PDB entry 5HNW | electron microscopy, 6.60 A resolution (low resolution: residue-level contacts below are approximate; hydrogen-bond / salt-bridge calls are withheld) | chains B and K of the 3 polymer chains in the assembly

[Chain B]
Molecule: Tubulin beta-2B chain
From: Bos taurus
Reference sequence: Q6B856 (TBB2B_BOVIN); the author numbering skips numbers that UniProt does not, so the offset changes along the chain: 2-44 = UniProt 2-44; 47-360 = UniProt 45-358; 369-455 = UniProt 359-445
Sequence (444 residues; each row starts with the number of its first residue; note: 10 numbers in that range are skipped by the numbering (no residue carries them; nothing is unmodelled there)):
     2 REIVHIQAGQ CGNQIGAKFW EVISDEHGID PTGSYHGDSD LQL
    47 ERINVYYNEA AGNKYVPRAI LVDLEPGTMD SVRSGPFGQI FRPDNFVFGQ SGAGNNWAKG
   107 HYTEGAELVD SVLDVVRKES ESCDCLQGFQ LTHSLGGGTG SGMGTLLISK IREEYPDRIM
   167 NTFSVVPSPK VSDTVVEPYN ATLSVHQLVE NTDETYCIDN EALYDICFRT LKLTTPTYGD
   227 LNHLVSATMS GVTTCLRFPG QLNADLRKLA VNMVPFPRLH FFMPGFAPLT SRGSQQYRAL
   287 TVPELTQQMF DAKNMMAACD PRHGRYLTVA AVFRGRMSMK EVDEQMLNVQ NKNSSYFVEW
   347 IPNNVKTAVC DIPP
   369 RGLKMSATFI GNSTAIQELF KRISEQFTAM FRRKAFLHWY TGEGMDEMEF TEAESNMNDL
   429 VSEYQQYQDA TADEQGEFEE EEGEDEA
Not modelled in the structure: 438-455
Construct notes: conflict Ala57 (Thr55 in Q6B856), Val172 (Met170 in Q6B856), Ala298 (Ser296 in Q6B856), Val318 (Ile316 in Q6B856)
Ligand contacts:
  - GDP (guanosine-5'-diphosphate): Gly10, Gln11, Cys12, Gln15, Ile16, Ala99, Asn101, Ser140, Gly142, Gly143, Gly144, Thr145, Gly146, Val171, Asp179, Thr180, Glu183, Asn206, Tyr224, Leu227, Asn228
  - GTP (guanosine-5'-triphosphate): Gln247, Leu248, Lys254
  - taxol (TA1): Glu22, Val23, Asp26, Glu27, Leu217, Asp226, His229, Leu230, Ala233, Ser236, Gly237, Phe272, Pro274, Leu275, Thr276, Ser277, Arg278, Pro360, Arg369, Gly370, Leu371
Curated features (UniProtKB/Swiss-Prot):
  - binding site (GTP): Gln11, Glu71, Ser140, Gly144, Thr145, Gly146, Asn206, Asn228
  - binding site (Mg(2+)): Glu71
  - modified residue: Ser40 (Phosphoserine), Lys60 (N6-acetyllysine), Ser174 (Phosphoserine), Thr287 (Phosphothreonine), Thr292 (Phosphothreonine), Arg320 (Omega-N-methylarginine), Glu448 (5-glutamyl polyglutamate)
  - cross-link (Glycyl lysine isopeptide (Lys-Gly)): Lys60 (interchain with G-Cter in ubiquitin), Lys326 (interchain with G-Cter in ubiquitin)

[Chain K]
Molecule: Protein claret segregational, KINESIN HEAVY CHAIN ISOFORM 5C
From: Drosophila melanogaster
Reference sequence: P20480 (NCD_DROME); the construct has insertions or renumbered stretches relative to UniProt, so the offset changes along the chain: 1-24 = UniProt 325-348; 335-371 = UniProt 664-700
Sequence (371 residues; row label = number of the first residue in the row):
     1 KEQLFQSNME RKELHNTVMD LRGNIKVMCR FRPLNEAEIL RGDKFIPKFK GEETVVIQGK
    61 PYVFDRVLPP NTTQEQVYNA CAKQIVKDVL EGYNGTIFAY GQTSSGKTHT MEGKLHDPQL
   121 MGIIPRIAHD IFDHIYSMDE NLEFAIKVSY FEIYLDKIRD LLDVSKTNLA VHEDKNRVPY
   181 VKGCTERFVS SPEEVMDVID EGKSNRHVAV TNMNEHSSRS HSIFLINIKQ ENVETEKKLS
   241 GKLYLVDLAG SEKVSKTGAE GAVLDEAKNI NKSLSALGNV ISALAEGTTH VPYRDSKMTR
   301 ILQDSLGGNC RTTIVICCSP SVFNEAETKS TLMFAASVNS CKMTKAKRNR YLNNSVANSS
   361 TQSNNSGSFD K
Not modelled in the structure: 1-13, 343-371
Covalently attached groups: covalent link Leu21-Gly23; covalent link Tyr100-Glu327; covalent link Glu252-Leu264; covalent link Ile316-Thr331
Bound ions: Mg2+: Thr108 (together with AMP-PNP)
Ligand contacts: AMP-PNP (ANP; phosphoaminophosphonic acid-adenylate ester): Arg30, Arg32, Pro33, Gly101, Gln102, Thr103, Ser104, Ser105, Gly106, Lys107, Thr108, His109, Asn214, His216, Ser217, Ser218
Curated features (UniProtKB/Swiss-Prot):
  - region: Ala335 to Asn339 (Required for minus-end directionality)

[Chain B / chain K interface]
Pairs across the interface (16; chain B residue first):
  Glu159(B) with Lys157(K)
  Glu196(B) with Arg294(K)
  Arg264(B) with Asp295(K)
  Met416(B) with His172(K); Glu173(K)
  Thr419(B) with Glu173(K); Arg177(K)
  Glu420(B) with Glu173(K); Arg294(K)
  Ser423(B) with Glu173(K); Arg177(K)
  Asn424(B) with Arg294(K)
  Asp427(B) with Tyr293(K)
  Gln434(B) with Thr289(K); His290(K); Val291(K)
Other interface residues (no listed pair), chain B (13 interface residues in all): His192, Pro263, Tyr435
Other interface residues (no listed pair), chain K (11 interface residues in all): Val171

[In short]
13 residues of chain B and 11 residues of chain K are in contact. Chain B binds GTP, GDP and taxol. Bound to
chain K: AMP-PNP. UniProt lists 8 GTP-binding residues and Mg2+-binding residue Glu71(B) on chain B.
Chain B is Tubulin beta-2B chain (Bos taurus) and chain K is Protein claret segregational, KINESIN HEAVY CHAIN
ISOFORM 5C (Drosophila melanogaster); the structure, Structural basis of backwards motion in kinesin-14:
minus-end directed nKn664 in the AMPPNP state, was determined by electron microscopy together with 5HNX, 5HNY
and 5HNZ from the same study.
